Entry 6YYM (X-ray diffraction, 2.63 A resolution); this record covers chains A and B.

# Chain A
Protein: Meiosis protein mei2
Organism: Schizosaccharomyces pombe 972h-
UniProtKB: P08965 (MEI2_SCHPO); residue numbers follow UniProt; this construct covers 579-750
Amino-acid sequence (182 residues; row label = number of the first residue in the row):
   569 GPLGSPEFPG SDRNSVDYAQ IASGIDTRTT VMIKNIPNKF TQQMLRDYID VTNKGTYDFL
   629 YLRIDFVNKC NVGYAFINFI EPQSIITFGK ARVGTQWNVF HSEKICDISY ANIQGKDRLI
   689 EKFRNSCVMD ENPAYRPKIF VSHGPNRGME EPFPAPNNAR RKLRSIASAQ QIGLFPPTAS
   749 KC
Disordered / not traced: 569-579, 728-750
Construct notes: expression tag (569-578)
What the authors report for this chain:
  - binding site for the 12-nt RNA strand (chain B): Phe634, Phe644, Asn680
  - mutagenesis - F644A: abolished binding to meiRNA
  - mutagenesis - F644A: abolished binding to mamRNA

# Chain B
Molecule: 12-nt RNA strand
Sequence (12 nucleotides; numbered 1 to 12; the number before each row is that of its first residue):
     1 GCUUUUUGUU CG

# Interface between chain A and chain B
Pairs across the interface (55; chain A residue first):
  Asn582(A) - U6(B)  hydrogen bond to the base
  Met600(A) - U6(B)  base contact
  Lys602(A) - U5(B)  base contact
  Asn603(A) - U5(B)  hydrogen bond to the base
  Asn606(A) - U3(B)  hydrogen bond to the phosphate
  Asn606(A) - U4(B)  hydrogen bond to the phosphate
  Lys607(A) - C2(B)  base contact
  Lys607(A) - U3(B)  base contact
  Tyr629(A) - U7(B)  base contact
  Tyr629(A) - G8(B)  hydrogen bond to the phosphate
  Arg631(A) - U7(B)  hydrogen bond to the phosphate
  Arg631(A) - G8(B)  salt bridge to the phosphate
  Ile632(A) - G8(B)  hydrogen bond to the base
  Asp633(A) - U4(B)  hydrogen bond to the base
  Asp633(A) - G8(B)  base contact
  Asp633(A) - G12(B)  hydrogen bond to the base
  Phe634(A) - G8(B)  hydrogen bond to the base
  Phe634(A) - C11(B)  base contact
  Val635(A) - C11(B)  sugar contact
  Val635(A) - G12(B)  base contact
  Asn636(A) - U4(B)  base contact
  Asn636(A) - G12(B)  sugar contact
  Cys638(A) - U3(B)  base contact
  Cys638(A) - U4(B)  hydrogen bond to the base
  Asn639(A) - U4(B)  base contact
  Val640(A) - U4(B)  hydrogen bond to the sugar
  Val640(A) - U5(B)  base contact
  Gly641(A) - U5(B)  hydrogen bond to the base
  Tyr642(A) - U5(B)  sugar contact
  Tyr642(A) - U6(B)  sugar contact
  Tyr642(A) - U7(B)  sugar contact
  Phe644(A) - U6(B)  base contact
  Phe644(A) - U7(B)  stacking on the base
  Phe668(A) - C2(B)  hydrogen bond to the sugar
  His669(A) - G1(B)  hydrogen bond to the base
  His669(A) - C2(B)  base contact
  Ser670(A) - C2(B)  sugar contact
  Ser670(A) - U3(B)  hydrogen bond to the phosphate
  Glu671(A) - G1(B)  hydrogen bond to the base
  Lys672(A) - U3(B)  salt bridge to the phosphate
  Lys672(A) - U4(B)  salt bridge to the phosphate
  Lys672(A) - U5(B)  hydrogen bond to the base
  Ser677(A) - U6(B)  hydrogen bond to the base
  Tyr678(A) - U6(B)  hydrogen bond to the base
  Ala679(A) - U6(B)  base contact
  Ala679(A) - U7(B)  base contact
  Asn680(A) - U6(B)  hydrogen bond to the sugar
  Asn680(A) - U7(B)  hydrogen bond to the base
  Ile681(A) - U7(B)  hydrogen bond to the base
  Lys690(A) - U7(B)  sugar contact
  Phe691(A) - U7(B)  sugar contact
  Phe691(A) - G8(B)  phosphate contact
  Cys695(A) - G8(B)  hydrogen bond to the sugar
  Cys695(A) - C11(B)  base contact
  Val696(A) - G8(B)  phosphate contact
Other interface residues (no listed pair), chain A (37 interface residues in all): Ile604, Pro605, Leu687, Ser694
Other interface residues (no listed pair), chain B (11 interface residues in all): U9

# In short
The interface between chain A and chain B involves 37 residues on one side and 11 on the other, with 24
hydrogen bonds, 3 salt bridges and 1 aromatic stacking contact. Polar pairs include Asn582(A)-U6(B),
Asn603(A)-U5(B) and Ile632(A)-G8(B). The paper reports a binding site for the 12-nt RNA strand (chain B) at
Phe634(A), Phe644(A) and Asn680(A); F644A of chain A abolishes binding to meiRNA.
Chain A is Meiosis protein mei2 (Schizosaccharomyces pombe 972h-) and chain B is a 12-nt RNA strand; the
structure, Structure of S. pombe Mei2 RRM3 domain bound to RNA, was determined by X-ray diffraction (same
publication as 6YYL).
